6GSI - chains J and K of the 12 polymer chains in the assembly; structure by electron microscopy, 3.75 A resolution.

# Chain J (and K)
Name: VP2
Organism: Feline calicivirus strain F9
Notes: chain K of this document is another copy of the same molecule, construct and numbering; everything in this record applies to it too
UniProtKB: P28711 (VP2_FCVF9); residues 1-106 here = UniProt positions 1-106
Sequence (106 residues; row label = number of the first residue in the row):
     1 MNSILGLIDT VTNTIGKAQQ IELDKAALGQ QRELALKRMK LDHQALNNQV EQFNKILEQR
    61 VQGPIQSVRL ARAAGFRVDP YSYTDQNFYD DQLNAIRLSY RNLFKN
Not modelled in the structure: 1-17 (chain K: 1-18, 101-106)
Construct notes: conflict K37 (Gln in P28711), M39 (Ile in P28711), K40 (Gly in P28711), H43 (Arg in P28711), D85 (Asn in P28711), R101 (Lys in P28711), N106 (Ile in P28711)

# Interface between chain J and chain K
Residue-residue contacts (26; chain J residue first):
  Q19(J) with I21(K)
  L23(J) with I21(K); D24(K); K25(K); L28(K)
  A27(J) with L28(K), hydrophobic
  Q30(J) with L28(K); R32(K)
  R38(J) with A35(K), hydrogen bond (side chain-backbone); R38(K)
  L41(J) with M39(K); H43(K)
  N48(J) with V50(K)
  Q52(J) with Q49(K), hydrogen bond; R97(K)
  K55(J) with L57(K)
  I56(J) with Q92(K)
  Q66(J) with V61(K)
  L70(J) with V61(K), hydrophobic; I65(K), hydrophobic; Y83(K), hydrophobic
  A71(J) with Y83(K)
  A74(J) with I65(K), hydrophobic
  F76(J) with V78(K), hydrophobic; P80(K), hydrophobic; Y83(K), hydrophobic
Interface residues without a listed pair, chain J (20 interface residues in all): E33, K37, A45, Q49, A73
Interface residues without a listed pair, chain K (26 interface residues in all): Q20, D42, L46, F53, R69, A95, I96

# Overview
Chain J and chain K form an interface of 20 and 26 residues respectively, with 2 hydrogen bonds. Polar pairs
include R38(J)-A35(K) and Q52(J)-Q49(K).
Both chains are VP2 (Feline calicivirus strain F9). Entry 6GSI (Feline Calicivirus Strain F9 bound to a
soluble ectodomain fragment of feline junctional adhesion molecule A ...) was determined by electron
microscopy together with 6GSH from the same study.
